2OL3 - chains A and H of the 5 polymer chains in the assembly; structure by X-ray diffraction, 2.90 A resolution.

== Chain A ==
Name: BM3.3 T-cell receptor alpha-chain
Organism: Mus musculus
Reference sequence: Q5R1F1 (Q5R1F1_MOUSE); the construct lacks a stretch of the UniProt sequence, so the offset changes along the chain: 1-30 = UniProt 23-52; 31-93 = UniProt 54-116
Chain sequence (142 residues; numbered 1 to 142 plus 1 insertion-coded residue; 1 number in that range is skipped by the numbering (no residue carries it; nothing is unmodelled there); the number before each row is that of its first residue):
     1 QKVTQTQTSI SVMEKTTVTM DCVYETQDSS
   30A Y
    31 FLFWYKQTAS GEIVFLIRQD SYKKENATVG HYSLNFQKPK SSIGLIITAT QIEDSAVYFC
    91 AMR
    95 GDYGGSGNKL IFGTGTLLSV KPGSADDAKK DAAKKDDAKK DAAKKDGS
Disordered / not traced: 119-142
Disulfide bonds: Cys-22/Cys-90
Residues lining bound ligands: N-acetylglucosamine (NAG; 2-acetamido-2-deoxy-beta-D-glucopyranose): Lys-54, Glu-55, Asn-56, Leu-64, Asn-65, Phe-66
What the authors report for this chain:
  - post-translational modification sites: Asn-56
  - conformationally variable residues (loop rearrangement, order/disorder transition): Ala-91 to Ile-105

== Chain H ==
Name: Allogeneic H-2KBM8 MHC class I molecule
Organism: Mus musculus
Notes: fragment: extracellular domains (alpha1, alpha2, alpha3)
Reference sequence: P01901 (HA1B_MOUSE); residues 1-279 here correspond to UniProt positions 22-300 (UniProt number = residue number + 21)
Chain sequence (279 residues; row label = number of the first residue in the row):
     1 GPHSLRYFVT AVSRPGLGEP RFISVGYVDN TEFVRFDSDA ENPRYEPRAR WMEQEGPEYW
    61 ERETQKAKGN EQSFRVDLRT LLGYYNQSKG GSHTIQVISG CEVGSDGRLL RGYQQYAYDG
   121 CDYIALNEDL KTWTAADMAA LITKHKWEQA GEAERLRAYL EGTCVEWLRR YLKNGNATLL
   181 RTDSPKAHVT HHSRPEDKVT LRCWALGFYP ADITLTWQLN GEELIQDMEL VETRPAGDGT
   241 FQKWASVVVP LGKEQYYTCH VYHQGLPEPL TLRWEPPPS
Disordered / not traced: 277-279
Disulfide bonds: Cys-203/Cys-259
Swiss-Prot annotation at these positions:
  - region: Glu-275 to Ser-279 (Connecting peptide)
  - glycosylation (N-linked (GlcNAc...) asparagine): Asn-86, Asn-176
What the authors report for this chain:
  - conformationally variable residues (order/disorder transition, side-chain flip): Tyr-45, Asn-70

== How chain A and chain H interact ==
Residue-residue contacts (5):
  Gln-27(A) / Arg-62(H)  hydrogen bond
  Asp-28(A) / Arg-62(H)  salt bridge
  Tyr-52(A) / Arg-155(H)
  Tyr-52(A) / Ala-158(H)  hydrophobic
  Lys-53(A) / Glu-154(H)  salt bridge
Also at the interface, not in a pair above, chain A (6 interface residues in all): Ser-29, Phe-31
Also at the interface, not in a pair above, chain H (5 interface residues in all): Thr-163
The authors on this interface:
  - pairs named by the authors: Phe-31(A)/Arg-155(H), Tyr-52(A)/Arg-155(H), Tyr-52(A)/Glu-154(H), Lys-53(A)/Glu-154(H)

== Summary ==
The interface between chain A and chain H involves 6 residues on one side and 5 on the other; the contacts
include 1 hydrogen bond and 2 salt bridges. Among the polar pairs are Asp-28(A)/Arg-62(H),
Lys-53(A)/Glu-154(H) and Gln-27(A)/Arg-62(H). The authors report contacts between Phe-31(A) and Arg-155(H),
Tyr-52(A) and Arg-155(H) and Tyr-52(A) and Glu-154(H) among others. From the paper: a modification site at
Asn-56(A); conformational variability at Ala-91(A) and Tyr-45(H) among others.
Chain A is BM3.3 T-cell receptor alpha-chain and chain H is Allogeneic H-2KBM8 MHC class I molecule, both from
Mus musculus; the structure, crystal structure of BM3.3 ScFV TCR in complex with PBM8-H-2KBM8 MHC class I
molecule, was determined by X-ray diffraction.
